5ZBX - chains H and J of the 10 polymer chains in the assembly; structure by X-ray diffraction, 2.58 A resolution.

== Chain H ==
Molecule: Histone H2B type 1-J
Organism: Homo sapiens
UniProtKB: P06899 (H2B1J_HUMAN); residues 0-125 here correspond to UniProt positions 1-126 (UniProt number = residue number + 1)
Chain sequence (129 residues; each row starts with the number of its first residue; numbers below 1 keep their minus sign (Gly-3 is residue -3)):
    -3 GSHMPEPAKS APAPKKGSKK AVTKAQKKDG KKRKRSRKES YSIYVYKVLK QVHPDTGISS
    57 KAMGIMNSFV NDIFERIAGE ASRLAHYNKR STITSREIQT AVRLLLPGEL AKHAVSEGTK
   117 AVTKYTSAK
Unresolved in the structure: -3 to 32, 125
Differences from the reference sequence: expression tag (-3 to -1)
Curated features (UniProtKB/Swiss-Prot):
  - modified residue: Pro1 (N-acetylproline), Glu2 (ADP-ribosyl glutamic acid), Lys5 (N6-(2-hydroxyisobutyryl)lysine), Ser6 (ADP-ribosylserine), Lys11 (N6-(beta-hydroxybutyryl)lysine), Lys12 (N6-(2-hydroxyisobutyryl)lysine), Ser14 (Phosphoserine), Lys15 (N6-acetyllysine), Lys16 (N6-(beta-hydroxybutyryl)lysine), Lys20 (N6-(2-hydroxyisobutyryl)lysine), Lys23 (N6-(2-hydroxyisobutyryl)lysine), Lys24 (N6-(2-hydroxyisobutyryl)lysine), Lys34 (N6-(2-hydroxyisobutyryl)lysine), Glu35 (PolyADP-ribosyl glutamic acid), Ser36 (Phosphoserine), Lys43 (N6-(2-hydroxyisobutyryl)lysine), Lys46 (N6-(2-hydroxyisobutyryl)lysine), Lys57 (N6,N6-dimethyllysine), Arg79 (Dimethylated arginine), Lys85 (N6,N6,N6-trimethyllysine) and 6 more in UniProt
  - glycosylation: Ser112 (O-linked (GlcNAc) serine)
  - cross-link (Glycyl lysine isopeptide (Lys-Gly)): Lys5 (interchain with G-Cter in SUMO2), Lys20 (interchain with G-Cter in SUMO2), Lys34 (interchain with G-Cter in ubiquitin), Lys120 (interchain with G-Cter in ubiquitin)

== Chain J ==
Molecule: 146-nt DNA strand
Organism: Homo sapiens
Sequence (146 nucleotides; numbered 147 to 292; the number before each row is that of its first residue):
   147 ATCAATATCC ACCTGCAGAT TCTACCAAAA GTGTATTTGG AAACTGCTCC ATCAAAAGGC
   207 ATGTTCAGCT GAATTCAGCT GAACATGCCT TTTGATGGAG CAGTTTCCAA ATACACTTTT
   267 GGTAGAATCT GCAGGTGGAT ATTGAT
Ion coordination: Mn2+ site 1: DG185, DG186; Mn2+ site 2 near DG217 (its only coordinating residue here); Mn2+ site 3 near DG267 (its only coordinating residue here); Mn2+ site 4 near DG280 (its only coordinating residue here)

== Interface between chain H and chain J ==
Pairs across the interface - 10 pairs, chain H then chain J:
  Tyr42(H) with DT167(J), hydrogen bond to the phosphate
  Ile54(H) with DT167(J), phosphate contact
  Ser55(H) with DT166(J), phosphate contact
  Ser56(H) with DT166(J), hydrogen bond to the phosphate
  Arg86(H) with DG186(J), phosphate contact; DA187(J), salt bridge to the phosphate
  Ser87(H) with DG185(J), hydrogen bond to the phosphate; DG186(J), hydrogen bond to the phosphate
  Thr88(H) with DG185(J), phosphate contact; DG186(J), hydrogen bond to the phosphate
Interface residues without a listed pair, chain H (11 interface residues in all): Arg33, Glu35, Gly53, Lys85
Interface residues without a listed pair, chain J (7 interface residues in all): DA174, DA175

== Overview ==
The interface between chain H and chain J involves 11 residues on one side and 7 on the other, with 5 hydrogen
bonds and 1 salt bridge. Among the polar pairs are Tyr42(H)-DT167(J), Ser56(H)-DT166(J) and Ser87(H)-DG185(J).
DG185(J) and DG186(J) form the Mn2+ site 1.
Chain H is Histone H2B type 1-J and chain J is a 146-nt DNA strand, both from Homo sapiens; the structure, The
crystal structure of the nucleosome containing histone H3.1 CATD(V76Q, K77D), was determined by X-ray
diffraction (same publication as 5Z23).
